7PRW - chains A and D of the 5 polymer chains in the assembly; structure by X-ray diffraction, 2.50 A resolution.

[Chain A]
Molecule: Glucocorticoid receptor
From: Homo sapiens
UniProt: P04150 (GCR_HUMAN); residue numbers follow UniProt; this construct covers 385-777
Sequence (393 residues; each row starts with the number of its first residue):
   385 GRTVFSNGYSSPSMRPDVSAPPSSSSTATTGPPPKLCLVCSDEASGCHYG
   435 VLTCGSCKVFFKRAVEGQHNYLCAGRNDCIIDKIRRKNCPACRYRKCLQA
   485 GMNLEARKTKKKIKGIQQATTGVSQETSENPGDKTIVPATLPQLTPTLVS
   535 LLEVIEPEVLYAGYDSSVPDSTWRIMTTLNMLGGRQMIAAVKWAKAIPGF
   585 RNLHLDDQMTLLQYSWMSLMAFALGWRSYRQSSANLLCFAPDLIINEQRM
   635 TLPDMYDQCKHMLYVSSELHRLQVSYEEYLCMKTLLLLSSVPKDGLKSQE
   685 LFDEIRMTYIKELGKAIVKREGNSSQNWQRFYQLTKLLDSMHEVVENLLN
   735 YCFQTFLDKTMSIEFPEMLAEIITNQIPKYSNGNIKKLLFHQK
Not modelled in the structure: 385-414, 489-525
Sequence notes: engineered mutation Ala404 (Ser in P04150), Asp517 (Asn in P04150), Met571 (Val in P04150), Ser602 (Phe in P04150), Asp638 (Cys in P04150)
Ion coordination: Zn2+ site 1: Cys421, Cys424, Cys438, Cys441; Zn2+ site 2: Cys457, Cys463, Cys473, Cys476
Residues lining bound ligands: Velsecorat (82H): Glu540, Pro541, Met560, Leu563, Asn564, Leu566, Gly567, Gln570, Ala574, Trp600, Met601, Leu603, Met604, Ala607, Leu608, Arg611, Phe623, Met639, Gln642, Cys643, Met646, Lys667, Tyr735, Cys736, Thr739, Ile747, Phe749, Leu753
From the paper describing this entry:
  - binding site for Velsecorat: Asn564, Trp577, Gln642
  - conformationally variable residues (side-chain flip): Arg611, Gln642
  - contacts within the chain: Gly459-Arg614 (hydrogen bond), Ala458-Arg614 (hydrogen bond), Arg460-Arg614 (hydrophobic contact)
  - mutagenesis - A458T, R614A, Y640S, D641K, K720D: decreased signaling
  - self-association interface (contacts with another copy of this molecule): Tyr640, Asp641, Lys720
  - disease-associated variants - D641V: decreased signaling (citing earlier work)

[Chain D]
Molecule: 23-nt DNA strand
Sequence (23 nucleotides; numbered 1 to 23; the number before each row is that of its first residue):
     1 GTACAGAACATTTTGTCCGTCGA

[Chain A / chain D interface]
Contacting residue pairs (14):
  Gly430(A) with DC4(D), phosphate contact
  Cys431(A) with DC4(D), hydrogen bond to the phosphate; DA5(D), phosphate contact
  His432(A) with DC4(D), sugar contact; DA5(D), salt bridge to the phosphate
  Tyr433(A) with DA5(D), hydrogen bond to the phosphate; DG6(D), hydrogen bond to the phosphate
  Lys442(A) with DA5(D), base contact; DG6(D), hydrogen bond to the base
  Lys446(A) with DG6(D), sugar contact; DA7(D), salt bridge to the phosphate
  Arg447(A) with DA8(D), base contact
  Lys471(A) with DT12(D), hydrogen bond to the phosphate; DT13(D), salt bridge to the phosphate
Interface residues without a listed pair, chain A (9 interface residues in all): Ser429
Interface residues without a listed pair, chain D (8 interface residues in all): DC9

[Overview]
9 residues of chain A and 8 residues of chain D are in contact, with 5 hydrogen bonds and 3 salt bridges.
Among the polar pairs are Lys442(A)-DG6(D), Cys431(A)-DC4(D) and Tyr433(A)-DA5(D). The paper reports a binding
site for Velsecorat at Asn564(A), Trp577(A) and Gln642(A); A458T, R614A and Y640S of chain A, among others,
reduce signaling; 6 substitutions were tested in all.
Chain A is Glucocorticoid receptor (Homo sapiens) and chain D is a 23-nt DNA strand; the structure, The
glucocorticoid receptor in complex with velsecorat, a PGC1a coactivator fragment and sgk 23bp, was determined
by X-ray diffraction, deposited together with 7PRV and 7PRX.
